Entry 5DYJ (X-ray diffraction, 2.50 A resolution); this record covers chain A.

Chain A:
Name: Myosin heavy chain kinase A
From: Dictyostelium discoideum
Notes: EC 2.7.11.7
UniProt: P42527 (MHCKA_DICDI); numbering as in UniProt (aligned over 552-841)
Sequence (307 residues; each row starts with the number of its first residue):
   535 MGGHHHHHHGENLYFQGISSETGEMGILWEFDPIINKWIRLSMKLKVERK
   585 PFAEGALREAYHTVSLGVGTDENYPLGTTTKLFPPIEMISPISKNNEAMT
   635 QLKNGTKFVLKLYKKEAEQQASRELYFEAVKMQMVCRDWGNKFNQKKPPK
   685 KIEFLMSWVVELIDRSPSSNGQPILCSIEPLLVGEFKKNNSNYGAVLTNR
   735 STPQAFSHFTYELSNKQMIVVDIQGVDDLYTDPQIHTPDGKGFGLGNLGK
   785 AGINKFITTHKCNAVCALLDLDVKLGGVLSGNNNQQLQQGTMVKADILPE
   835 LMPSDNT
Unresolved in the structure: 535-551, 810-841
Construct notes: initiating methionine (535); expression tag (536-551); engineered mutation Ala663 (Asp in P42527); conflict Asn818 (Lys in P42527), Gln819 (Lys in P42527), Lys828 (Met in P42527), Ala829 (Pro in P42527)
Modified / non-standard residues: Thr612 (phosphothreonine; TPO)
Swiss-Prot annotation at these positions:
  - binding site (ATP): Gly778 to Gly783
Metal / ion sites: Zn2+: His742, His794, Cys800
Small-molecule neighbours: adenosine monophosphate (AMP): Phe586, Ala587, Glu588, Gly589, Arg592, Ala594, Val643, Lys645, Leu689, Glu713, Pro714, Leu715, Leu716, Phe720, Gln758, Thr765, Asp766
What the authors report for this chain:
  - conformationally variable residues (side-chain flip): Tyr647, Leu659
  - binding site for adenosine monophosphate: Phe586, Val643, Lys645
  - catalytic residues: Asp766 (citing earlier work)
  - mutagenesis - Y647A, Y647F: decreased catalytic activity (kinase activity)
  - mutagenesis - Y647A, Y647F: decreased catalytic activity (ATPase activity)
  - mutagenesis - Y647A: decreased binding to mant-ATP
  - mutagenesis - R592A (6-fold): decreased catalytic activity on ATP

Summary:
Chain A binds adenosine monophosphate. The Zn2+ site is built by His742, His794 and Cys800. UniProt lists 6
ATP-binding residues. The paper reports the catalytic residue Asp766; Y647A and Y647F reduce catalytic
activity (kinase activity).
Chain A is Myosin heavy chain kinase A (Dictyostelium discoideum); the structure, Mysosin heavy chain kinase A
catalytic domain mutant - D663A, was determined by X-ray diffraction, deposited together with 5E4H and 5E9E.
